PDB entry 6PTS | solution NMR | chains B and D of the 4 polymer chains in the assembly

== Chain B ==
Protein: GTPase KRas
From: Homo sapiens
Reference sequence: P01116 (RASK_HUMAN), isoform P01116-2; residue numbers follow UniProt; this construct covers 1-185
Amino-acid sequence (185 residues; row label = number of the first residue in the row):
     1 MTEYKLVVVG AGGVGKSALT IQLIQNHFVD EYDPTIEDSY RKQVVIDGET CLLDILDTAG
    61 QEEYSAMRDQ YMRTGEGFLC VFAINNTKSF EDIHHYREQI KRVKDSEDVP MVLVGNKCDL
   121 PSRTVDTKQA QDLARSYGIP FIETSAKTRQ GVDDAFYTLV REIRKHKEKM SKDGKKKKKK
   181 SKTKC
Residues lining bound ligands:
  - 17F (O-[(S)-({(2R)-2,3-bis[(9Z)-octadec-9-enoyloxy]propyl}oxy)(hydroxy)phosphoryl]-L-serine), molecule 1: Ile142, Gly151, Asp154
  - 17F, molecule 2: Glu168, Lys169, Lys172
  - GMP-PNP: Gly12, Gly13, Val14, Gly15, Lys16, Ser17, Ala18, Phe28, Val29, Asp30, Glu31, Tyr32, Asp33, Pro34, Thr35, Asp57, Thr58, Gly60, Asn116, Lys117, Asp119, Leu120, Ser145, Ala146, Lys147
UniProt features mapped onto this chain:
  - motif: Tyr32 to Tyr40 (Effector region)
  - binding site (GTP): Gly10 to Ala18, Val29 to Thr35, Ala59, Gly60, Asn116 to Asp119
  - modified residue: Met1 (N-acetylmethionine), Thr2 (N-acetylthreonine), Lys104 (N6-acetyllysine)
  - lipidation (N6-palmitoyl lysine): Lys182, Lys184
  - glycosylation: Thr35 (Microbial infection: O-linked (Glc) threonine)

== Chain D ==
Protein: RAF proto-oncogene serine/threonine-protein kinase
From: Homo sapiens
Notes: fragment: rbd-crd
Reference sequence: P04049 (RAF1_HUMAN), isoform P04049-2; residues 356-487 here correspond to UniProt positions 56-187 (UniProt number = residue number - 300)
Amino-acid sequence (132 residues; numbered 356 to 487; the number before each row is that of its first residue):
   356 NTIRVFLPNK QRTVVNVRNG MSLHDCLMKA LKVRGLQPEC CAVFRLLQEH KGKKARLDWN
   416 TDAASLIGEE LQVDFLDHVP LTTHNFARKT FLKLAFCDIC QKFLLNGFRC QTCGYKFHEH
   476 CSTKVPTMCV DW
Differences from the reference sequence: conflict Gln403 (His103 in P04049)
Bound ions: Zn2+ site 1: His439, Cys465, Cys468, Cys484; Zn2+ site 2: Cys452, Cys455, His473, Cys476
UniProt features mapped onto this chain:
  - zinc finger: Thr438 to Cys484 (Phorbol-ester/DAG-type)
  - binding site (Zn(2+)): His439, Cys452, Cys455, Cys465, Cys468, His473, Cys476, Cys484
What the authors report for this chain:
  - Zn2+ coordination: His439, Cys452, Cys455, Cys465, Cys468, His473, Cys476, Cys484
  - mutagenesis - E425K: unchanged binding to GTPase KRas (chain B) (citing earlier work)
  - mutagenesis - E425K: increased signaling in response to EGF stimulation
  - mutagenesis - E425K: unchanged expression

== Chain B / chain D interface ==
Contacting residue pairs (40):
  Met1(B) - Asp486(D)
  Ile21(B) - Val388(D)
  Gln25(B) - Val388(D)
  Gln25(B) - Arg389(D)
  Asn26(B) - Gln466(D)
  His27(B) - Lys387(D)
  Phe28(B) - Lys387(D)
  Val29(B) - Lys387(D)
  Glu31(B) - Lys384(D)
  Glu31(B) - Lys387(D)
  Asp33(B) - Val370(D)
  Asp33(B) - Lys384(D)
  Pro34(B) - Val370(D)
  Pro34(B) - Asn371(D)
  Thr35(B) - Val369(D)
  Ile36(B) - Asn356(D)
  Ile36(B) - Thr357(D)
  Ile36(B) - Val369(D)
  Ile36(B) - Val370(D)
  Ile36(B) - Asn371(D)
  Glu37(B) - Arg359(D)
  Glu37(B) - Arg367(D)
  Glu37(B) - Thr368(D)
  Glu37(B) - Val369(D)
  Asp38(B) - Arg367(D)
  Asp38(B) - Thr368(D)
  Ser39(B) - Arg367(D)
  Tyr40(B) - Gln366(D)
  Tyr40(B) - Val388(D)
  Tyr40(B) - Arg389(D)
  Arg41(B) - Thr467(D)
  Gln43(B) - Thr467(D)
  Gln43(B) - Cys468(D)
  Gln43(B) - Gly469(D)
  Val44(B) - Arg464(D)
  Val45(B) - Ala450(D)
  Val45(B) - Gly469(D)
  Gly48(B) - Ala450(D)
  Gly48(B) - Lys471(D)
  Thr50(B) - Gly469(D)
Other interface residues (no listed pair), chain B (24 interface residues in all): Asp30, Lys42
Other interface residues (no listed pair), chain D (22 interface residues in all): Phe451
Interface features reported in the paper:
  - interface residues, chain D: Gln366(D) (by similarity / conservation)

== Overview ==
24 residues of chain B and 22 residues of chain D are in contact. Bound to chain B: compound 17F and GMP-PNP.
From UniProt: 22 GTP-binding residues on chain B; 8 Zn2+-binding residues on chain D. The paper reports that
E425K of chain D increases signaling in response to EGF stimulation; the interface residue Gln366(D).
Here chain B is GTPase KRas and chain D is RAF proto-oncogene serine/threonine-protein kinase, both from Homo
sapiens. Entry 6PTS (NMR data-driven model of KRas-GMPPNP:RBD-CRD complex tethered to a nanodisc (state A))
was determined by solution NMR (same publication as 6PTW).
